6JR0 - chains C and D of the 10 polymer chains in the assembly; structure by X-ray diffraction, 2.50 A resolution.

== Chain C ==
Name: Histone H2A type 1-B/E
From: Homo sapiens
UniProtKB: P04908 (H2A1B_HUMAN); residues 0-129 here correspond to UniProt positions 1-130 (UniProt number = residue number + 1)
Amino-acid sequence (133 residues; row label = number of the first residue in the row; numbers below 1 keep their minus sign (Gly-3 is residue -3)):
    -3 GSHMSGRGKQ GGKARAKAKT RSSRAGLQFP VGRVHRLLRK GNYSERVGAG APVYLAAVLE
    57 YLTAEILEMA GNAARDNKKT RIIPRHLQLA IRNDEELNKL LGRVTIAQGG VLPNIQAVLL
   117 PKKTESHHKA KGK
Unresolved in the structure: -3 to 13, 119-129
Modified residues: Mse0 (selenomethionine); Mse65 (selenomethionine)
Differences from the reference sequence: expression tag (-3 to -1); engineered mutation Mse65 (Leu66 in P04908)
Curated features (UniProtKB/Swiss-Prot):
  - modified residue: Ser1 (N-acetylserine), Arg3 (Citrulline), Lys5 (N6-(2-hydroxyisobutyryl)lysine), Lys9 (N6-(2-hydroxyisobutyryl)lysine), Lys13 (N6-(beta-hydroxybutyryl)lysine), Lys36 (N6-(2-hydroxyisobutyryl)lysine), Lys74 (N6-(2-hydroxyisobutyryl)lysine), Lys75 (N6-(2-hydroxyisobutyryl)lysine), Lys95 (N6-(2-hydroxyisobutyryl)lysine), Gln104 (N5-methylglutamine), Lys118 (N6-(2-hydroxyisobutyryl)lysine), Lys119 (N6-crotonyllysine), Thr120 (Phosphothreonine), Lys125 (N6-crotonyllysine)
  - cross-link (Glycyl lysine isopeptide (Lys-Gly)): Lys13 (interchain with G-Cter in ubiquitin), Lys15 (interchain with G-Cter in ubiquitin), Lys119 (interchain with G-Cter in ubiquitin)

== Chain D ==
Name: Histone H2B type 1-J
From: Homo sapiens
UniProtKB: P06899 (H2B1J_HUMAN); residues 0-125 here correspond to UniProt positions 1-126 (UniProt number = residue number + 1)
Amino-acid sequence (129 residues; each row starts with the number of its first residue; numbers below 1 keep their minus sign (Gly-3 is residue -3)):
    -3 GSHMPEPAKS APAPKKGSKK AVTKAQKKDG KKRKRSRKES YSIYVYKVLK QVHPDTGISS
    57 KAMGIMNSFV NDIFERIAGE ASRLAHYNKR STITSREIQT AVRLLLPGEM AKHAVSEGTK
   117 AVTKYTSAK
Unresolved in the structure: -3 to 32, 125
Modified residues: Mse0, Mse106 (selenomethionine); Mse59, Mse62 (selenomethionine; parent Met)
Differences from the reference sequence: expression tag (-3 to -1); engineered mutation Mse106 (Leu107 in P06899)
Curated features (UniProtKB/Swiss-Prot):
  - modified residue: Pro1 (N-acetylproline), Glu2 (ADP-ribosyl glutamic acid), Lys5 (N6-(2-hydroxyisobutyryl)lysine), Ser6 (ADP-ribosylserine), Lys11 (N6-(beta-hydroxybutyryl)lysine), Lys12 (N6-(2-hydroxyisobutyryl)lysine), Ser14 (Phosphoserine), Lys15 (N6-acetyllysine), Lys16 (N6-(beta-hydroxybutyryl)lysine), Lys20 (N6-(2-hydroxyisobutyryl)lysine), Lys23 (N6-(2-hydroxyisobutyryl)lysine), Lys24 (N6-(2-hydroxyisobutyryl)lysine), Lys34 (N6-(2-hydroxyisobutyryl)lysine), Glu35 (PolyADP-ribosyl glutamic acid), Ser36 (Phosphoserine), Lys43 (N6-(2-hydroxyisobutyryl)lysine), Lys46 (N6-(2-hydroxyisobutyryl)lysine), Lys57 (N6,N6-dimethyllysine), Arg79 (Dimethylated arginine), Lys85 (N6,N6,N6-trimethyllysine) and 6 more in UniProt
  - glycosylation: Ser112 (O-linked (GlcNAc) serine)
  - cross-link (Glycyl lysine isopeptide (Lys-Gly)): Lys5 (interchain with G-Cter in SUMO2), Lys20 (interchain with G-Cter in SUMO2), Lys34 (interchain with G-Cter in ubiquitin), Lys120 (interchain with G-Cter in ubiquitin)

== How chain C and chain D interact ==
Contacting residue pairs (111):
  Arg17(C) - Tyr121(D)
  Arg20(C) - Lys120(D)
  Arg20(C) - Tyr121(D)
  Arg20(C) - Ala124(D)
  Ala21(C) - Ala117(D)
  Ala21(C) - Lys120(D)
  Gly22(C) - Lys120(D)
  Gln24(C) - Tyr40(D)
  Gln24(C) - Lys43(D)
  Gln24(C) - Gln47(D)
  Phe25(C) - Tyr40(D)  hydrophobic
  Phe25(C) - Val44(D)  hydrophobic
  Phe25(C) - Val66(D)  hydrophobic
  Pro26(C) - Tyr40(D)
  Arg29(C) - Glu35(D)  salt bridge
  Arg29(C) - Ser36(D)  hydrogen bond (side chain-backbone)
  Arg29(C) - Tyr40(D)
  Val30(C) - Phe70(D)  hydrophobic
  Arg32(C) - Glu35(D)  salt bridge
  Leu33(C) - Tyr37(D)
  Leu33(C) - Phe70(D)  hydrophobic
  Leu34(C) - Phe70(D)  hydrophobic
  Leu34(C) - Ala74(D)  hydrophobic
  Tyr39(C) - Phe70(D)
  Tyr39(C) - Ala74(D)  hydrophobic
  Tyr39(C) - Gly75(D)
  Tyr39(C) - Ser78(D)  hydrogen bond (backbone-side chain)
  Tyr39(C) - Ile89(D)  hydrophobic
  Ser40(C) - Ser87(D)
  Ser40(C) - Ile89(D)
  Glu41(C) - Ser87(D)  hydrogen bond (backbone-backbone)
  Arg42(C) - Ser87(D)  hydrogen bond (backbone-backbone)
  Arg42(C) - Thr88(D)  hydrogen bond
  Arg42(C) - Ile89(D)  hydrogen bond (backbone-backbone)
  Val43(C) - Ile89(D)
  Gly44(C) - Thr88(D)
  Gly44(C) - Ile89(D)  hydrogen bond (backbone-backbone)
  Gly46(C) - Val118(D)
  Ala47(C) - Ile89(D)
  Ala47(C) - Thr90(D)
  Ala47(C) - Ser91(D)
  Ala47(C) - Ile94(D)  hydrophobic
  Val49(C) - Ala117(D)
  Val49(C) - Val118(D)
  Val49(C) - Tyr121(D)  hydrophobic
  Tyr50(C) - Ser91(D)
  Tyr50(C) - Ile94(D)  hydrophobic
  Tyr50(C) - Gln95(D)  hydrogen bond
  Tyr50(C) - Val111(D)  hydrogen bond (side chain-backbone)
  Tyr50(C) - Gly114(D)
  Tyr50(C) - Thr115(D)
  Tyr50(C) - Val118(D)  hydrophobic
  Leu51(C) - Phe70(D)  hydrophobic
  Leu51(C) - Ile73(D)  hydrophobic
  Ala53(C) - Glu113(D)
  Ala53(C) - Gly114(D)
  Ala53(C) - Ala117(D)  hydrophobic
  Val54(C) - Ala110(D)
  Leu55(C) - Ile69(D)  hydrophobic
  Leu55(C) - Phe70(D)
  Glu56(C) - Val44(D)
  Glu56(C) - Gln47(D)
  Tyr57(C) - Mse106(D)
  Tyr57(C) - His109(D)
  Tyr57(C) - Ala110(D)
  Leu58(C) - Phe65(D)  hydrophobic
  Leu58(C) - Ile69(D)  hydrophobic
  Leu58(C) - Mse106(D)
  Thr59(C) - Val66(D)
  Ala60(C) - Val44(D)  hydrophobic
  Ile62(C) - Mse62(D)  hydrophobic
  Leu63(C) - Val41(D)
  Leu63(C) - Leu45(D)
  Leu63(C) - His49(D)
  Leu63(C) - Mse62(D)
  Glu64(C) - Val48(D)
  Glu64(C) - His49(D)  salt bridge
  Gly67(C) - His49(D)
  Asn68(C) - His49(D)  hydrogen bond
  Arg71(C) - Thr52(D)  hydrogen bond
  Thr76(C) - Asp51(D)
  Thr76(C) - Thr52(D)
  Thr76(C) - Gly53(D)  hydrogen bond (backbone-backbone)
  Arg77(C) - Gly53(D)
  Arg77(C) - Ile54(D)
  Ile78(C) - Leu45(D)  hydrophobic
  Ile78(C) - Thr52(D)
  Ile78(C) - Gly53(D)  hydrogen bond (backbone-backbone)
  Ile78(C) - Ile54(D)
  Ile78(C) - Ser55(D)  hydrogen bond (backbone-backbone)
  Ile78(C) - Ala58(D)
  Ile79(C) - Ala58(D)
  Pro80(C) - Ser55(D)
  Pro80(C) - Lys57(D)
  Pro80(C) - Ala58(D)
  Pro80(C) - Ile61(D)  hydrophobic
  Leu83(C) - Ala58(D)
  Leu83(C) - Ile61(D)  hydrophobic
  Leu83(C) - Mse62(D)  hydrophobic
  Glu92(C) - Pro103(D)
  Glu92(C) - Gly104(D)
  Glu92(C) - Glu105(D)  hydrogen bond (side chain-backbone)
  Glu92(C) - Mse106(D)  hydrogen bond (side chain-backbone)
  Leu93(C) - Mse106(D)  hydrophobic
  Leu96(C) - Arg72(D)  hydrogen bond (backbone-side chain)
  Leu96(C) - Leu102(D)  hydrophobic
  Leu97(C) - Arg72(D)
  Val100(C) - Asp68(D)
  Val100(C) - Arg72(D)
  Ile102(C) - Ile61(D)  hydrophobic
  Ala103(C) - Ile61(D)
Other interface residues (no listed pair), chain C (53 interface residues in all): Leu23, Ala45, Lys95
Other interface residues (no listed pair), chain D (56 interface residues in all): Glu71, Val98, Leu101

== In short ==
53 residues of chain C and 56 residues of chain D are in contact, with 17 hydrogen bonds and 3 salt bridges.
Polar contacts include Arg29(C)-Glu35(D), Arg32(C)-Glu35(D) and Glu64(C)-His49(D).
Here chain C is Histone H2A type 1-B/E and chain D is Histone H2B type 1-J, both from Homo sapiens. Entry 6JR0
(Crystal structure of the human nucleosome phased with 12 selenium atoms) was determined by X-ray diffraction,
deposited together with 6JR1.
